Entry 7XOY (electron microscopy, 4.25 A resolution (low resolution: residue-level contacts below are approximate; hydrogen-bond / salt-bridge calls are withheld)); this record covers chains C and D of the 4 polymer chains in the assembly.

== Chain C (and D) ==
Molecule: Putative cystathionine beta-synthase Rv1077
From: Mycobacterium tuberculosis H37Rv
Notes: EC 4.2.1.22; chain D of this document is another copy of the same molecule, construct and numbering; everything in this record applies to it too
UniProtKB: P9WP51 (Y1077_MYCTU); residues 2-464 here = UniProt positions 2-464
Chain sequence (478 residues; numbered 0 to 477; the number before each row is that of its first residue; numbering starts at 0):
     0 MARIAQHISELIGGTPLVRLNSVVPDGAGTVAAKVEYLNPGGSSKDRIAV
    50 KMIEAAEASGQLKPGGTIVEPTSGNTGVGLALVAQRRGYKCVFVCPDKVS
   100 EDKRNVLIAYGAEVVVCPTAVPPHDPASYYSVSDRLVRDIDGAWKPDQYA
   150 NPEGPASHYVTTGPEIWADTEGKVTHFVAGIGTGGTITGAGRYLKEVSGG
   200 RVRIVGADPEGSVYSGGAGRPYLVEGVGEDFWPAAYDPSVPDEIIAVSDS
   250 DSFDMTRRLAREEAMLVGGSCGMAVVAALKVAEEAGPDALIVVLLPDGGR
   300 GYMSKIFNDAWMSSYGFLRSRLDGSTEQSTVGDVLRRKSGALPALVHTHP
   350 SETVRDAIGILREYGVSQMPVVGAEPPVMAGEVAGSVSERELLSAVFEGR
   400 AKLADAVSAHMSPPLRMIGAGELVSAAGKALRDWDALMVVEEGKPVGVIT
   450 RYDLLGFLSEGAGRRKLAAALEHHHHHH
Not modelled in the structure: 0-2, 461-477
Differences from the reference sequence: insertion (1); expression tag (465-477)
Small-molecule neighbours: pyridoxyl-serine-5-monophosphate (PLS; [3-hydroxy-2-methyl-5-phosphonooxymethyl-pyridin-4-ylmethyl]-serine): Lys-44, Ile-47, Ser-72, Gly-73, Asn-74, Thr-75, His-157, Gly-179, Ile-180, Gly-181, Thr-182, Gly-183, Gly-184, Thr-185, Glu-224, Gly-225, Ser-269, Pro-295, Asp-296
Curated features (UniProtKB/Swiss-Prot):
  - binding site (pyridoxal 5'-phosphate): Asn-74, Ser-269
  - modified residue: Lys-44 (N6-(pyridoxal phosphate)lysine)
  - cross-link: Lys-428 (Isoglutamyl lysine isopeptide (Lys-Gln) (interchain with Q-Cter in protein Pup))
What the authors report for this chain:
  - mutagenesis - I357A: increased catalytic activity
  - mutagenesis - E388A, R450A: decreased catalytic activity
  - mutagenesis - E390A, S393R, S411A, D432N, W433F, L454A: decreased catalytic activity on SAM
  - mutagenesis - W433F: unchanged stability
  - post-translational modification sites: Lys-428 (citing earlier work)
  - mutagenesis - E390A, D432A, D432N, W433F: abolished stability in response to SAM
  - mutagenesis - E390A, S411A, D432A, W433F: decreased stability in response to SAM
  - mutagenesis - K428A: increased stability in response to AZA treatment

== Interface between chain C and chain D ==
Contacting residue pairs (42; chain C residue first):
  Ala-119(C) with Ser-350(D)
  Val-120(C) with His-348(D); Gly-372(D)
  Pro-220(C) with Ala-403(D); Ala-405(D)
  Ser-313(C) with Arg-354(D); Leu-402(D)
  Tyr-314(C) with Thr-352(D); Arg-354(D); Leu-402(D)
  His-348(C) with Val-120(D)
  Ser-350(C) with Ala-119(D)
  Thr-352(C) with Tyr-314(D)
  Arg-354(C) with Ser-313(D); Tyr-314(D)
  Arg-361(C) with Tyr-451(D); Gly-455(D); Ser-458(D)
  Gly-372(C) with Val-120(D)
  Glu-388(C) with Tyr-451(D)
  Arg-389(C) with Arg-389(D)
  Leu-392(C) with Arg-450(D); Tyr-451(D)
  Ser-393(C) with Arg-450(D)
  Phe-396(C) with Arg-431(D); Arg-450(D); Leu-454(D)
  Leu-402(C) with Ser-313(D); Tyr-314(D)
  Ala-403(C) with Pro-220(D)
  Ala-405(C) with Pro-220(D)
  Arg-431(C) with Phe-396(D)
  Asp-434(C) with Arg-389(D)
  Arg-450(C) with Leu-392(D); Ser-393(D); Phe-396(D)
  Tyr-451(C) with Arg-361(D); Glu-388(D); Leu-392(D)
  Leu-454(C) with Phe-396(D)
  Gly-455(C) with Arg-361(D)
  Ser-458(C) with Arg-361(D)
Also at the interface, not in a pair above, chain C (33 interface residues in all): Pro-121, Leu-222, Gly-315, Ile-357, Ala-373, Glu-397, Leu-430
Also at the interface, not in a pair above, chain D (32 interface residues in all): Pro-121, Leu-222, Gly-315, Ile-357, Glu-397, Leu-430, Asp-434
The authors on this interface:
  - hot spots on chain C (mutagenesis) - I357A, S393R: decreased binding to Putative cystathionine beta-synthase Rv1077 (chain C)
  - hot spots on chain D (mutagenesis) - E388A, R450A: decreased binding to another copy of this molecule

== In short ==
The interface between chain C and chain D involves 33 residues on one side and 32 on the other. Bound to chain
C: pyridoxyl-serine-5-monophosphate. From the paper: E390A, S393R and S411A of chain C, among others, reduce
catalytic activity on SAM; a modification site at Lys-428(C); 13 substitutions were tested in all.
Both chains are Putative cystathionine beta-synthase Rv1077 (Mycobacterium tuberculosis H37Rv). Entry 7XOY
(Cystathionine beta-synthase of Mycobacterium tuberculosis in the presence of S-adenosylmethionine and serine)
was determined by electron microscopy, deposited together with 7XNZ and 7XOH.
